5JSH - chains A and B; structure by X-ray diffraction, 1.30 A resolution.

[Chain A]
Molecule: Periplasmic [NiFeSe] hydrogenase, small subunit
Organism: Desulfovibrio vulgaris (strain Hildenborough / ATCC 29579 / NCIMB 8303)
Notes: EC 1.12.7.2
UniProtKB: Q72AS4 (Q72AS4_DESVH); residues -33 to 283 here correspond to UniProt positions 1-317 (UniProt number = residue number + 34)
Chain sequence (317 residues; row label = number of the first residue in the row; numbers below 1 keep their minus sign (Met-33 is residue -33)):
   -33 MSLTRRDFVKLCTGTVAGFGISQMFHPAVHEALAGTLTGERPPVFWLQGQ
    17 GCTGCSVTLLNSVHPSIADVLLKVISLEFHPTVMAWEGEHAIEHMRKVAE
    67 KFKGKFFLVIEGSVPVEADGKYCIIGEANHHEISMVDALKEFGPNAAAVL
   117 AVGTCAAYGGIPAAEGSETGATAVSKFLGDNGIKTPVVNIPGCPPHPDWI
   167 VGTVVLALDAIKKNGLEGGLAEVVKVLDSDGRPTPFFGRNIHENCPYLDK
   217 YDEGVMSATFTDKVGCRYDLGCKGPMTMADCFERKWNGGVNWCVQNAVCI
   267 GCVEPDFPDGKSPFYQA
Unresolved in the structure: -33 to 0
Ion coordination: 4Fe-4S cluster Fe site 1: Cys18, Cys21, Cys121, Cys159; oxygen-damaged SF4 Fe: Cys18, Glu77, Cys121, Cys159; 4Fe-4S cluster Fe site 2: His208, Cys211, Cys232, Cys238; 4Fe-4S cluster Fe site 3: Cys247, Cys259, Cys265, Cys268
Residues lining bound ligands:
  - oxygen-damaged SF4 / 4Fe-4S cluster: Gly17, Cys18, Thr19, Gly20, Cys21, Glu77, Gly78, Val118, Gly119, Thr120, Cys121, Gly158, Cys159, Pro160, Pro161
  - 4Fe-4S cluster (SF4), molecule 1: Ile207, His208, Cys211, Tyr213, Leu214, Tyr217, Cys232, Arg233, Tyr234, Cys238, Gly240, Pro241, Val260
  - 4Fe-4S cluster (SF4), molecule 2: Ile207, Thr243, Ala245, Cys247, Trp252, Trp258, Cys259, Cys265, Ile266, Gly267, Cys268, Val269

[Chain B]
Molecule: Periplasmic [NiFeSe] hydrogenase, large subunit, selenocysteine-containing
Organism: Desulfovibrio vulgaris (strain Hildenborough / ATCC 29579 / NCIMB 8303)
Notes: EC 1.12.7.2
UniProtKB: Q72AS3 (Q72AS3_DESVH); residues 12-510 here = UniProt positions 12-510
Chain sequence (507 residues; numbered 4 to 510; the number before each row is that of its first residue):
     4 WSHPQFEKGATGRTTIAIDPVTRIEGHLKAEVVVENGKVVDARLSGGMYR
    54 GFETILRGRDPRDASQIVQRICGVCPTAHSTASVLALDEAFGAKVPNNGR
   104 ITRNLIFGANYLQSHILHFYHLSAQDFVQGPDTAPFVPRFPKSDLRLSKE
   154 LNKAGVDQYIEALEVRRICHEMVALFGGRMPHVQGQVVGGATEIPTKEKL
   204 VEYAARFKKVRDFVEQKYVPVVYTIGSKYKDMFKVGQGFKAALCVGAFPL
   254 DNSGKKHLFMPGVYAKGKDMPFDPSKIKEYVKYSWFAEETTGLNYKEGKT
   304 IPAPDKAGAYSFVKAPRYDGLSLEVGPLARMWVNNPELSPVGKKLLKDLF
   354 GISAKKFRDLGEEAAFSLMGRHVARAEETYYMLGAIEGWLKEIKAGEDTV
   404 VMPAVPASAEGTGFTEAPRGSLLHYVKVKDSKIDNYQIVSASLWNCNPRD
   454 DMGQRGAVEEALIGIPVDDIQNPVNVARLIRAFDPULGCAVHVLHAESGK
   504 VAVIEVK
Unresolved in the structure: 4-12, 496-510
Modified residues: Cys75 (3-sulfinoalanine; CSD); Sec489 (selenocysteine)
Differences from the reference sequence: expression tag (4-11)
Ion coordination: Fe2+: Glu56, Ile441, His495; Ni2+: Cys75, Cys78, Cys492 (together with hydrosulfuric acid); carbonmonoxide-(dicyano) iron Fe: Cys78, Cys492
Residues lining bound ligands:
  - carbonmonoxide-(dicyano) iron (FCO): Cys75, Cys78, His82, Ala420, Pro421, Arg422, Leu425, Ser443, Ala444, Ser445, Sec489, Cys492
  - hydrosulfuric acid (H2S): Cys75, Val77, Cys78, Arg422, Sec489, Cys492

[Interface between chain A and chain B]
Residue-residue contacts (175; chain A residue first):
  Arg7(A) with Thr136(B), hydrogen bond
  Gln14(A) with His30(B), hydrogen bond (backbone-side chain)
  Gly15(A) with His30(B), hydrogen bond (backbone-side chain); Met51(B)
  Gln16(A) with Met51(B); Tyr52(B), hydrogen bond (side chain-backbone); Arg53(B)
  Gly17(A) with Met51(B); Arg53(B)
  Cys18(A) with Glu28(B); Arg53(B); Arg73(B); Ile74(B); Cys75(B); Gly76(B), hydrogen bond (backbone-backbone); His185(B)
  Thr19(A) with Glu28(B), hydrogen bond
  Gly20(A) with Gly76(B); Pro184(B)
  Val23(A) with Gly76(B); Val77(B), hydrophobic; Arg169(B); His173(B); Pro184(B), hydrophobic
  Leu26(A) with Leu120(B), hydrophobic; Arg169(B)
  Asn27(A) with Arg169(B), hydrogen bond; Arg170(B); His173(B), hydrogen bond; Met183(B)
  Ser28(A) with Arg170(B)
  Val29(A) with Arg170(B)
  Ile33(A) with Leu166(B), hydrophobic
  Ala34(A) with Leu166(B), hydrophobic
  Leu38(A) with Thr136(B)
  Ser42(A) with Ala137(B)
  Leu43(A) with Ala137(B); Pro138(B)
  Glu44(A) with Ala137(B)
  Pro47(A) with Thr25(B); Arg26(B), hydrogen bond (backbone-backbone)
  Thr48(A) with Arg26(B); Ile27(B); Leu125(B)
  Val49(A) with Arg26(B); Gln128(B), hydrogen bond (backbone-side chain)
  Met50(A) with Thr25(B); Arg26(B), hydrogen bond (backbone-side chain); Pro138(B)
  Ala51(A) with Arg26(B), hydrogen bond (backbone-side chain); Gln128(B); Pro138(B), hydrogen bond (backbone-backbone); Phe139(B); Arg142(B)
  Trp52(A) with Thr25(B), hydrogen bond (backbone-side chain); Pro141(B); Arg142(B); Phe143(B)
  Glu53(A) with Ile21(B); Pro23(B); Thr25(B); Phe143(B); Ala480(B); Arg484(B), salt bridge
  Gly54(A) with Ile21(B); Asp22(B); Pro23(B), hydrogen bond (backbone-backbone)
  Glu55(A) with Asp22(B)
  His56(A) with Phe143(B)
  His60(A) with Pro141(B)
  Ala84(A) with Pro307(B), hydrophobic
  Lys87(A) with Pro307(B); Asp308(B), salt bridge; Phe315(B)
  Tyr88(A) with Gly50(B); Met51(B); Tyr52(B), hydrogen bond (backbone-backbone); Pro305(B); Pro307(B); Phe315(B), hydrophobic
  Cys89(A) with His30(B); Gly50(B); Met51(B), hydrophobic
  Ile90(A) with Asp22(B); His30(B); Gly50(B), hydrogen bond (backbone-backbone)
  Ile91(A) with Asp22(B); Pro23(B); His30(B)
  Gly92(A) with Asp22(B); Pro23(B)
  Glu93(A) with Ala20(B); Asp22(B), hydrogen bond (backbone-backbone); Lys32(B), salt bridge
  Ile127(A) with Phe55(B), hydrophobic; Ile58(B); Arg73(B)
  Pro128(A) with Arg53(B)
  Ala130(A) with Arg62(B)
  Glu131(A) with Ile58(B); Arg62(B), hydrogen bond (backbone-side chain)
  Gly132(A) with Thr57(B), hydrogen bond (backbone-side chain); Ile58(B)
  Ser133(A) with Ile58(B)
  Glu134(A) with Pro305(B)
  Thr135(A) with Tyr52(B)
  Cys159(A) with Arg73(B), hydrogen bond (backbone-side chain); Arg182(B), hydrogen bond (backbone-side chain); His185(B)
  Pro160(A) with Arg182(B), hydrogen bond (backbone-side chain); Pro184(B); His185(B)
  Ala224(A) with Met405(B)
  Thr225(A) with Val403(B); Met405(B)
  Phe226(A) with Val190(B), hydrophobic; Thr195(B); Met405(B), hydrophobic
  Thr227(A) with Ala194(B); Thr195(B); Ile197(B); Asp401(B), hydrogen bond; Thr402(B); Val403(B)
  Lys229(A) with Thr195(B), hydrogen bond (side chain-backbone); Glu196(B)
  Leu236(A) with Met405(B), hydrophobic
  Trp252(A) with Arg182(B)
  Asn253(A) with His173(B); Glu174(B); Ala177(B); Arg182(B); Met183(B), hydrogen bond (side chain-backbone)
  Gly254(A) with Glu174(B)
  Val256(A) with Glu174(B); Ala177(B), hydrophobic; Leu178(B), hydrophobic; Lys202(B); Arg209(B)
  Asn257(A) with Ala177(B), hydrogen bond (side chain-backbone); Leu178(B), hydrogen bond (side chain-backbone); Gly181(B); Glu196(B), hydrogen bond; Lys202(B)
  Trp258(A) with Gly181(B)
  Cys259(A) with Arg182(B); Gln187(B), hydrogen bond
  Gln261(A) with Glu196(B), hydrogen bond; Lys202(B)
  Asn262(A) with Phe179(B), hydrogen bond (side chain-backbone); Gly180(B); Gly181(B); Gln187(B); Gly188(B), hydrogen bond (side chain-backbone); Thr195(B), hydrogen bond (backbone-side chain); Glu196(B), hydrogen bond
  Ala263(A) with Gln187(B); Thr195(B)
  Val264(A) with Gln187(B), hydrogen bond (backbone-side chain)
  Ile266(A) with Gln69(B); Arg73(B); Gln187(B)
  Cys268(A) with Arg182(B)
  Pro274(A) with Ile70(B), hydrophobic
  Asp275(A) with Arg62(B), salt bridge
  Ser278(A) with Asp66(B)
  Pro279(A) with Asp63(B); Asp66(B)
  Phe280(A) with Asp66(B), hydrogen bond (backbone-side chain); Gln69(B); Ile70(B), hydrophobic
  Tyr281(A) with Arg65(B); Gln69(B); Val190(B)
  Gln282(A) with Arg65(B), hydrogen bond
Interface residues without a listed pair, chain A (79 interface residues in all): Thr24, Leu37, Phe45, Ile58, Phe273
Interface residues without a listed pair, chain B (76 interface residues in all): Gly29, His124, Val140, Pro144, Ile163

[Summary]
79 residues of chain A and 76 residues of chain B are in contact; the contacts include 38 hydrogen bonds and 4
salt bridges. Polar contacts include Glu53(A)-Arg484(B), Lys87(A)-Asp308(B) and Glu93(A)-Lys32(B). Chain A
binds 4Fe-4S cluster and oxygen-damaged SF4 / 4Fe-4S cluster.
Chain A is Periplasmic [NiFeSe] hydrogenase, small subunit and chain B is Periplasmic [NiFeSe] hydrogenase,
large subunit, selenocysteine-containing, both from Desulfovibrio vulgaris (strain Hildenborough / ATCC 29579
/ NCIMB 8303); the structure, The 3D structure of recombinant [NiFeSe] hydrogenase from Desulfovibrio Vulgaris
Hildenborough in the oxidized state at ..., was determined by X-ray diffraction, deposited together with 5JSK,
5JSU, 5JSY and 5JT1.
